PDB entry 6TQX | X-ray diffraction, 2.05 A resolution | chains A and B

Chain A (and B):
Molecule: Ribonucleoside-diphosphate reductase subunit beta
Organism: Bacillus anthracis
Notes: EC 1.17.4.1; chain B of this document is another copy of the same molecule, construct and numbering; everything in this record applies to it too
UniProt: Q81TB4 (Q81TB4_BACAN); numbering as in UniProt (aligned over 1-322)
Sequence (322 residues; numbered 1 to 322; the number before each row is that of its first residue):
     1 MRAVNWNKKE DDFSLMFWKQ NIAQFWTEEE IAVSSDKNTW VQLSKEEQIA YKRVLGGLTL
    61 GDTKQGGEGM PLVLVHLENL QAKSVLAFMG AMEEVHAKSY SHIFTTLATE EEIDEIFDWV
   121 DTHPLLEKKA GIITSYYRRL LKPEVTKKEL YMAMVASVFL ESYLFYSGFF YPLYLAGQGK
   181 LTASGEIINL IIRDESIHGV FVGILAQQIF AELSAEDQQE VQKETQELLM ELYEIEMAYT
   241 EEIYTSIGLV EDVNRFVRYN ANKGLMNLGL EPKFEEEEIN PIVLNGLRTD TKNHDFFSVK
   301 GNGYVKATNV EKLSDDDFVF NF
Unresolved in the structure: 276-278, 289-322
Construct notes: variant Gly61 (Leu in Q81TB4)
What the authors report for this chain:
  - catalytic residues: Tyr100 (citing earlier work)

Interface between chain A and chain B:
Residue-residue contacts - 91 pairs, chain A then chain B:
  Met1(A) - Leu60(B)
  Met1(A) - Lys64(B)  hydrogen bond
  Met1(A) - Val120(B)
  Met1(A) - Asp121(B)  hydrogen bond (backbone-side chain)
  Met1(A) - Glu127(B)  hydrogen bond (backbone-side chain)
  Met1(A) - Ala130(B)  hydrophobic
  Met1(A) - Gly131(B)
  Arg2(A) - Leu60(B)
  Arg2(A) - Thr63(B)
  Arg2(A) - Asp121(B)  hydrogen bond (backbone-side chain)
  Ala3(A) - Thr59(B)
  Ala3(A) - Leu60(B)
  Ala3(A) - Thr63(B)
  Ala3(A) - Phe117(B)
  Val4(A) - Thr59(B)
  Val4(A) - Thr63(B)  hydrogen bond (backbone-side chain)
  Val4(A) - Ala97(B)  hydrophobic
  Val4(A) - Phe117(B)
  Asn5(A) - Ile113(B)
  Asn5(A) - Asp114(B)
  Asn5(A) - Phe117(B)
  Trp6(A) - Lys98(B)
  Trp6(A) - Ser101(B)  hydrogen bond (backbone-side chain)
  Asn7(A) - Ser101(B)
  Asn7(A) - Thr105(B)  hydrogen bond
  Asn7(A) - Ile113(B)
  Lys8(A) - Asp114(B)  salt bridge
  Leu15(A) - Lys98(B)
  Trp18(A) - Glu94(B)
  Trp18(A) - Val95(B)
  Trp18(A) - Lys98(B)
  Ile22(A) - Thr27(B)
  Phe25(A) - Phe25(B)  hydrophobic
  Thr27(A) - Ile22(B)
  Glu29(A) - Lys19(B)  salt bridge
  Thr59(A) - Ala3(B)
  Thr59(A) - Val4(B)
  Leu60(A) - Met1(B)
  Leu60(A) - Arg2(B)
  Leu60(A) - Ala3(B)
  Thr63(A) - Arg2(B)
  Thr63(A) - Ala3(B)
  Thr63(A) - Val4(B)  hydrogen bond (side chain-backbone)
  Lys64(A) - Met1(B)  hydrogen bond
  Gly67(A) - Leu74(B)
  Gly67(A) - Val75(B)
  Gly67(A) - Lys83(B)
  Pro71(A) - Pro71(B)  hydrophobic
  Leu72(A) - Val75(B)  hydrophobic
  Leu74(A) - Gly67(B)
  Val75(A) - Gly67(B)
  Val75(A) - Glu68(B)
  Lys83(A) - Gly67(B)  hydrogen bond (side chain-backbone)
  Ser84(A) - Glu94(B)  hydrogen bond
  Ala87(A) - Ala91(B)
  Ala87(A) - Glu94(B)
  Phe88(A) - Ala91(B)  hydrophobic
  Ala91(A) - Ala87(B)
  Ala91(A) - Phe88(B)  hydrophobic
  Ala91(A) - Ala91(B)  hydrophobic
  Glu94(A) - Trp18(B)
  Glu94(A) - Ser84(B)  hydrogen bond
  Glu94(A) - Ala87(B)
  Val95(A) - Trp18(B)
  Ala97(A) - Val4(B)  hydrophobic
  Lys98(A) - Trp6(B)
  Lys98(A) - Trp18(B)
  Ser101(A) - Trp6(B)  hydrogen bond (side chain-backbone)
  Ser101(A) - Asn7(B)
  Thr105(A) - Asn7(B)  hydrogen bond
  Ile113(A) - Asn5(B)
  Ile113(A) - Asn7(B)
  Asp114(A) - Asn5(B)
  Asp114(A) - Lys8(B)
  Phe117(A) - Ala3(B)
  Phe117(A) - Val4(B)
  Phe117(A) - Asn5(B)
  Val120(A) - Met1(B)
  Asp121(A) - Met1(B)  hydrogen bond (side chain-backbone)
  Asp121(A) - Arg2(B)  hydrogen bond (side chain-backbone)
  Glu127(A) - Met1(B)  hydrogen bond (side chain-backbone)
  Ala130(A) - Met1(B)  hydrophobic
  Gly131(A) - Met1(B)
  Leu140(A) - Leu141(B)
  Leu141(A) - His76(B)
  Leu141(A) - Leu140(B)
  Leu141(A) - Leu141(B)
  Leu141(A) - Lys142(B)
  Leu141(A) - Pro143(B)
  Lys142(A) - Leu141(B)
  Pro143(A) - Leu141(B)
Interface residues without a listed pair, chain A (55 interface residues in all): Lys19, Gly56, Gly66, Glu68, His76, Leu80, Gly90, Phe104, Thr134
Interface residues without a listed pair, chain B (56 interface residues in all): Leu15, Glu29, Gly56, Gly66, Leu72, Leu80, Gly90, Phe104, Glu110, Thr134

In short:
55 residues of chain A and 56 residues of chain B are in contact; the contacts include 17 hydrogen bonds and 2
salt bridges. Polar pairs include Lys8(A)-Asp114(B), Glu29(A)-Lys19(B) and Met1(A)-Lys64(B). From the paper:
the catalytic residue Tyr100(A).
Chain A and chain B are both Ribonucleoside-diphosphate reductase subunit beta (Bacillus anthracis); the
structure, Crystal structure of apo (metal-free) ribonucleotide reductase NrdF L61G variant from Bacillus
anthracis, was determined by X-ray diffraction (same publication as 6TQV, 6TQW, 6TQY and 6TQZ).
